PDB entry 6MCO | X-ray diffraction, 3.53 A resolution | chains B and D of the 6 polymer chains in the assembly

== Chain B ==
Name: Transmembrane protein gp41
Source organism: Human immunodeficiency virus 1
Reference sequence: B3UF08 (B3UF08_9HIV1); residues 512-664 here correspond to UniProt positions 516-668 (UniProt number = residue number + 4)
Amino-acid sequence (153 residues; each row starts with the number of its first residue):
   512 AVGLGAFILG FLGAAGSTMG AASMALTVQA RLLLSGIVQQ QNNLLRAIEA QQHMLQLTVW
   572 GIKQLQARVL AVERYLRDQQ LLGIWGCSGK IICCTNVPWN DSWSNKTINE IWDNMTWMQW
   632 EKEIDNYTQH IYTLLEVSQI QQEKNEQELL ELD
Not modelled in the structure: 547-566
Cystine bridges: Cys598-Cys604
Glycans and other covalent adducts: N-acetylglucosamine (NAG) linked to Asn611, Asn616, Asn637; glycan linked to Asn625
Sequence notes: conflict Cys605 (Thr609 in B3UF08)
Reported in the primary citation:
  - self-association interface (contacts with another copy of this molecule): His641, Thr644, Leu645, Val648
  - contacts within the chain: Met530-Trp623, Met530-Trp628, Met530-Trp631
  - conformationally variable residues (loop rearrangement): Phe522, Ser534

== Chain D ==
Name: 35O22 Fab heavy chain
Source organism: Homo sapiens
Notes: antibody fragment or engineered binder
Amino-acid sequence (243 residues; numbered 1 to 225 plus 18 insertion-coded residues; the number before each row is that of its first residue; a row labelled like 72A-72H holds insertion residues (72A, then the next letters in order)):
     1 EGQLVQSGAE LKKPGASVKI SCKTSGYRFN FYHINWIRQT AGRGPEWMGW IS
   52A P
    53 YSGDKNLAPA FQDRVIMTTD
72A-72H TEVPVTSF
    73 TSTGAAYMEI
82A-82C RNL
    83 KFDDTGTYFC AKGLLRDG
100A-100F SSTWLP
   101 YLWGQGTLLT VSSASTKGPS VFPLAPSSKS TSGGTAALGC LVKDYFPEPV TVSWNSGALT
   161 SGVHTFPAVL QSSGLYSLSS VVTVPSSSLG TQTYICNVNH KPSNTKVDKR VEPKSCDKGL
   221 EVLFQ
Not modelled in the structure: 223-225
Cystine bridges: Cys22-Cys92, Cys140-Cys196

== Chain B / chain D interface ==
Contacting residue pairs (13; chain B residue first):
  Ala532(B) with Arg98(D)
  Asn620(B) with Leu97(D)
  Asp624(B) with Leu97(D); Arg98(D), hydrogen bond (backbone-backbone); Asp99(D), hydrogen bond (backbone-backbone); Gly100(D)
  Asn625(B) with Tyr32(D), hydrogen bond; Leu96(D); Leu97(D); Arg98(D)
  Thr627(B) with Arg98(D)
  Gln630(B) with Phe72H(D)
  Lys633(B) with Phe72H(D)
Interface residues without a listed pair, chain B (9 interface residues in all): Gly531, Met629

== Overview ==
The interface between chain B and chain D involves 9 residues on one side and 7 on the other; the contacts
include 3 hydrogen bonds. Polar pairs include Asn625(B)-Tyr32(D), Asp624(B)-Arg98(D) and Asp624(B)-Asp99(D).
From the paper: conformational variability at Phe522(B) and Ser534(B); a self-association interface involving
His641(B), Thr644(B) and Leu645(B) among others.
Here chain B is Transmembrane protein gp41 (Human immunodeficiency virus 1) and chain D is 35O22 Fab heavy
chain (Homo sapiens). Entry 6MCO (Crystal structure of the B41 SOSIP.664 Env trimer with PGT124 and 35O22
Fabs, in P23 space ...) was determined by X-ray diffraction (same publication as 6MDT and 6ME1).
